PDB entry 7ECV | electron microscopy, 3.43 A resolution | chains H and M of the 12 polymer chains in the assembly

# Chain H
Molecule: CRISPR-associated protein Csy3
From: Pseudomonas aeruginosa
UniProt: A0A659BSG0 (A0A659BSG0_PSEAI); residue numbers follow UniProt; this construct covers 1-342
Chain sequence (342 residues; row label = number of the first residue in the row):
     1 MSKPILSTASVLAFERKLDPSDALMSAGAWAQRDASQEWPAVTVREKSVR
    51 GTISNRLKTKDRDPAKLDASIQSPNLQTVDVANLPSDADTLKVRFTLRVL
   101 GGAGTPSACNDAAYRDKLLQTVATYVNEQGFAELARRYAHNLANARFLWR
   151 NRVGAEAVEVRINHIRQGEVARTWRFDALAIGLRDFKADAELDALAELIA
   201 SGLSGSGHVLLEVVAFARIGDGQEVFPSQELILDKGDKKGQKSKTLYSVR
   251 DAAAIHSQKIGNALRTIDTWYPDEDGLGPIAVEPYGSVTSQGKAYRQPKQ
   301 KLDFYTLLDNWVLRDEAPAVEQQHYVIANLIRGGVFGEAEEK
Not modelled in the structure: 1-5, 337-342

# Chain M
Molecule: 60-nt RNA strand
From: Pseudomonas aeruginosa
Sequence (60 nucleotides; row label = number of the first residue in the row):
     1 CUAAGAAAUUCACGGCGGGCUUGAUGUCCGCGUCUACCUGGUUCACUGCC
    51 GUGUAGGCAG

# Interface between chain H and chain M
Residue-residue contacts (48):
  Ala-13(H) / G5(M)  base contact
  Phe-14(H) / G5(M)  hydrogen bond to the sugar
  Phe-14(H) / A6(M)  sugar contact
  Glu-15(H) / G5(M)  sugar contact
  Arg-16(H) / G5(M)  phosphate contact
  Arg-16(H) / A6(M)  salt bridge to the phosphate
  Arg-16(H) / A7(M)  salt bridge to the phosphate
  Ser-48(H) / G15(M)  phosphate contact
  Val-49(H) / C13(M)  base contact
  Val-49(H) / G15(M)  phosphate contact
  Arg-50(H) / C13(M)  hydrogen bond to the sugar
  Arg-50(H) / G14(M)  hydrogen bond to the sugar
  Arg-50(H) / G15(M)  base contact
  Arg-50(H) / C16(M)  sugar contact
  Gly-51(H) / C13(M)  base contact
  Leu-76(H) / G15(M)  base contact
  Gln-77(H) / C13(M)  hydrogen bond to the base
  Val-79(H) / C13(M)  base contact
  Ser-107(H) / G5(M)  sugar contact
  Ala-108(H) / A4(M)  base contact
  Trp-149(H) / A8(M)  base contact
  Arg-150(H) / C11(M)  salt bridge to the phosphate
  Arg-150(H) / A12(M)  salt bridge to the phosphate
  Ser-228(H) / U10(M)  phosphate contact
  Gln-229(H) / U9(M)  hydrogen bond to the sugar
  Gln-229(H) / U10(M)  phosphate contact
  Gln-229(H) / C11(M)  hydrogen bond to the phosphate
  Glu-230(H) / U9(M)  base contact
  Leu-231(H) / U9(M)  base contact
  His-256(H) / U9(M)  salt bridge to the phosphate
  Gln-258(H) / A7(M)  sugar contact
  Gln-258(H) / A8(M)  sugar contact
  Gln-258(H) / U9(M)  hydrogen bond to the phosphate
  Lys-259(H) / A8(M)  hydrogen bond to the base
  Lys-259(H) / U10(M)  salt bridge to the phosphate
  Asn-262(H) / A8(M)  hydrogen bond to the phosphate
  Arg-265(H) / A7(M)  sugar contact
  Arg-265(H) / A8(M)  salt bridge to the phosphate
  Val-288(H) / A8(M)  base contact
  Thr-289(H) / A8(M)  base contact
  Ser-290(H) / A8(M)  base contact
  Arg-332(H) / A6(M)  hydrogen bond to the sugar
  Arg-332(H) / A7(M)  sugar contact
  Gly-333(H) / A6(M)  sugar contact
  Gly-334(H) / G5(M)  hydrogen bond to the sugar
  Gly-334(H) / A6(M)  sugar contact
  Val-335(H) / G5(M)  base contact
  Val-335(H) / A6(M)  base contact
Other interface residues (no listed pair), chain H (32 interface residues in all): Val-11

# In short
32 residues of chain H face 13 of chain M across their interface, with 11 hydrogen bonds and 7 salt bridges.
Polar pairs include Gln-77(H)/C13(M), Lys-259(H)/A8(M) and Phe-14(H)/G5(M).
Here chain H is CRISPR-associated protein Csy3 and chain M is a 60-nt RNA strand, both from Pseudomonas
aeruginosa. Entry 7ECV (The Csy-AcrIF14 complex) was determined by electron microscopy (same publication as
7DU0 and 7ECW).
